PDB entry 8VEB | electron microscopy, 2.97 A resolution | chains A and L of the 9 polymer chains in the assembly

[Chain A]
Molecule: Hemagglutinin
Source organism: Influenza A virus
Amino-acid sequence (570 residues; numbered -6 to 1227; 664 numbers in that range are skipped by the numbering (no residue carries them; nothing is unmodelled there); the number before each row is that of its first residue; numbers below 1 keep their minus sign (Met-6 is residue -6)):
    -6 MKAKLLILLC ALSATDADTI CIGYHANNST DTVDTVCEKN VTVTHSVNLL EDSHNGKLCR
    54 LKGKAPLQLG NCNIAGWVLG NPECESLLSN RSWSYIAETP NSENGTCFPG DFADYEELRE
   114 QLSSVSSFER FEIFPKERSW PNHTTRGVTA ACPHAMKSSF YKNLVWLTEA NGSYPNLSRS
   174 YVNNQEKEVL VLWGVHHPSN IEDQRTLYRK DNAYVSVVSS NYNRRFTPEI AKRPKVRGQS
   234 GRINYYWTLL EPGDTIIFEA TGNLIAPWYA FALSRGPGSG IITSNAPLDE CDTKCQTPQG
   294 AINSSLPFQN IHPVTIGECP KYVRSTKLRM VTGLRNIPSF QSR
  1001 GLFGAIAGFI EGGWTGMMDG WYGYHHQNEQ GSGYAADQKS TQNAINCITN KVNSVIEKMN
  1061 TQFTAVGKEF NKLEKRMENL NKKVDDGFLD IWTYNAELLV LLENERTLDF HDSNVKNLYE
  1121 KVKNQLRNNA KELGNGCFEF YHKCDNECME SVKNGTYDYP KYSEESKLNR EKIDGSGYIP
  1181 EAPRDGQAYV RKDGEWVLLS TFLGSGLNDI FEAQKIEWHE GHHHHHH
Unresolved in the structure: -6 to 10, 333-336, 1001-1004, 1174-1227
Disulfide bonds: Cys14-Cys1137, Cys52-Cys284, Cys65-Cys77, Cys100-Cys145, Cys288-Cys312, Cys1144-Cys1148
Covalent attachments: N-acetylglucosamine (NAG) linked to Asn21, Asn33, Asn83, Asn97, Asn1154; glycan linked to Asn169

[Chain L]
Molecule: T5-1E08 Fab light chain
Source organism: Homo sapiens
Notes: antibody fragment or engineered binder
Amino-acid sequence (214 residues; numbered 1 to 214; the number before each row is that of its first residue):
     1 DIQMTQSPSS LSASVGDRVT ITCRASQGIT NDLRWYQQKP GKAPQCLISS ASRLQSGVSS
    61 RFSGSGSGTE FTLTISSLQP EDFATYYCLQ HNSYQWTFGQ GTKVEIKRTV AAPSVFIFPP
   121 SDEQLKSGTA SVVCLLNNFY PREAKVQWKV DNALQSGNSQ ESVTEQDSKD STYSLSSTLT
   181 LSKADYEKHK VYACEVTHQG LSSPVTKSFN RGEC
Unresolved in the structure: 106-214
Disulfide bonds: Cys23-Cys88

[How chain A and chain L interact]
Contacting residue pairs - 5 pairs, chain A then chain L:
  Lys1039(A) with Thr30(L), hydrogen bond (side chain-backbone); Asn31(L), hydrogen bond
  Gln1042(A) with Arg53(L)
  Asn1046(A) with Arg53(L), hydrogen bond
  Glu1150(A) with Tyr94(L)
Also at the interface, not in a pair above, chain L (5 interface residues in all): Asp32

[In short]
4 residues of chain A and 5 residues of chain L are in contact; the contacts include 3 hydrogen bonds. Polar
pairs include Lys1039(A)-Thr30(L), Lys1039(A)-Asn31(L) and Asn1046(A)-Arg53(L). N-acetylglucosamine is
covalently linked to Asn21(A), Asn33(A), Asn83(A), Asn97(A) and Asn1154(A).
Here chain A is Hemagglutinin (Influenza A virus) and chain L is T5-1E08 Fab light chain (Homo sapiens). Entry
8VEB (Cryo-EM structure of antibody T5-1E08 in complex with stabilized H1N1 Influenza Hemagglutinin Trimer
(A/Kiev/1/57)) was determined by electron microscopy together with 8VED, 8VEE, 8VEF and 8T1G from the same
study.
